Entry 2OM1 (X-ray diffraction, 1.97 A resolution); this record covers chains I and J of the 12 polymer chains in the assembly.

Chain I:
Protein: Insulin A chain
Source organism: Homo sapiens
UniProtKB: P01308 (INS_HUMAN); residues 1-21 here correspond to UniProt positions 90-110 (UniProt number = residue number + 89)
Amino-acid sequence (21 residues; numbered 1 to 21; the number before each row is that of its first residue):
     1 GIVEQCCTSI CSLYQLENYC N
Disulfides: C6-C11
Small-molecule neighbours: resorcinol (RCO): C6, S9, I10, C11, L16

Chain J:
Protein: Insulin B chain
Source organism: Homo sapiens
UniProtKB: P01308 (INS_HUMAN); residues 1-30 here correspond to UniProt positions 25-54 (UniProt number = residue number + 24)
Amino-acid sequence (30 residues; numbered 1 to 30; the number before each row is that of its first residue):
     1 FVNQHLCGSH LVEALYLVCG ERGFFYTPKT
Metal / ion sites: Zn2+: H10 (together with thiocyanate ion) (shared with 1 residue of chain B; 1 residue of chain F)
Small-molecule neighbours:
  - resorcinol (RCO), molecule 1: V2, H5, L6
  - resorcinol (RCO), molecule 2: C7, H10, L11, A14

How chain I and chain J interact:
Inter-chain disulfides: C7(I)-C7(J), C20(I)-C19(J)
Residue-residue contacts - 26 pairs, chain I then chain J:
  G1(I) - T30(J)
  I2(I) - L11(J)  hydrophobic
  I2(I) - L15(J)  hydrophobic
  I2(I) - Y26(J)  hydrophobic
  V3(I) - Q4(J)
  V3(I) - Y26(J)
  V3(I) - P28(J)
  C6(I) - L11(J)  hydrophobic
  C7(I) - C7(J)  disulfide
  C7(I) - L11(J)  hydrophobic
  L13(I) - V18(J)
  L16(I) - L11(J)  hydrophobic
  L16(I) - A14(J)  hydrophobic
  L16(I) - L15(J)
  E17(I) - V18(J)
  E17(I) - R22(J)  salt bridge
  Y19(I) - L15(J)  hydrophobic
  Y19(I) - F24(J)
  Y19(I) - F25(J)
  C20(I) - C19(J)  disulfide
  C20(I) - R22(J)
  C20(I) - G23(J)
  N21(I) - R22(J)  hydrogen bond (side chain-backbone)
  N21(I) - G23(J)  hydrogen bond (backbone-backbone)
  N21(I) - F24(J)
  N21(I) - F25(J)
Interface residues without a listed pair, chain I (12 interface residues in all): E4
Interface residues without a listed pair, chain J (16 interface residues in all): G8, L17

Overview:
12 residues of chain I face 16 of chain J across their interface; the contacts include 2 disulfide bonds, 2
hydrogen bonds and 1 salt bridge. Polar pairs include E17(I)-R22(J), N21(I)-R22(J) and N21(I)-G23(J). One
resorcinol molecule is bound between chain I and chain J.
Chain I is Insulin A chain and chain J is Insulin B chain, both from Homo sapiens; the structure, Structure of
human insulin in presence of thiocyanate at pH 6.5, was determined by X-ray diffraction, deposited together
with 2OLY, 2OLZ and 2OM0.
